8R1C - chains A and H of the 9 polymer chains in the assembly; structure by electron microscopy, 2.20 A resolution.

== Chain A ==
Molecule: Spike glycoprotein, Fibritin
Source organism: Severe acute respiratory syndrome coronavirus 2
Reference sequence: chimeric construct of P0DTC2, P10104: residues 1-1205 from P0DTC2 (SPIKE_SARS2) positions 1-1205 (same numbers); residues 1208-1234 from P10104 positions 458-484 (UniProt number = residue number - 750)
Sequence (1285 residues; numbered 1 to 1285; the number before each row is that of its first residue):
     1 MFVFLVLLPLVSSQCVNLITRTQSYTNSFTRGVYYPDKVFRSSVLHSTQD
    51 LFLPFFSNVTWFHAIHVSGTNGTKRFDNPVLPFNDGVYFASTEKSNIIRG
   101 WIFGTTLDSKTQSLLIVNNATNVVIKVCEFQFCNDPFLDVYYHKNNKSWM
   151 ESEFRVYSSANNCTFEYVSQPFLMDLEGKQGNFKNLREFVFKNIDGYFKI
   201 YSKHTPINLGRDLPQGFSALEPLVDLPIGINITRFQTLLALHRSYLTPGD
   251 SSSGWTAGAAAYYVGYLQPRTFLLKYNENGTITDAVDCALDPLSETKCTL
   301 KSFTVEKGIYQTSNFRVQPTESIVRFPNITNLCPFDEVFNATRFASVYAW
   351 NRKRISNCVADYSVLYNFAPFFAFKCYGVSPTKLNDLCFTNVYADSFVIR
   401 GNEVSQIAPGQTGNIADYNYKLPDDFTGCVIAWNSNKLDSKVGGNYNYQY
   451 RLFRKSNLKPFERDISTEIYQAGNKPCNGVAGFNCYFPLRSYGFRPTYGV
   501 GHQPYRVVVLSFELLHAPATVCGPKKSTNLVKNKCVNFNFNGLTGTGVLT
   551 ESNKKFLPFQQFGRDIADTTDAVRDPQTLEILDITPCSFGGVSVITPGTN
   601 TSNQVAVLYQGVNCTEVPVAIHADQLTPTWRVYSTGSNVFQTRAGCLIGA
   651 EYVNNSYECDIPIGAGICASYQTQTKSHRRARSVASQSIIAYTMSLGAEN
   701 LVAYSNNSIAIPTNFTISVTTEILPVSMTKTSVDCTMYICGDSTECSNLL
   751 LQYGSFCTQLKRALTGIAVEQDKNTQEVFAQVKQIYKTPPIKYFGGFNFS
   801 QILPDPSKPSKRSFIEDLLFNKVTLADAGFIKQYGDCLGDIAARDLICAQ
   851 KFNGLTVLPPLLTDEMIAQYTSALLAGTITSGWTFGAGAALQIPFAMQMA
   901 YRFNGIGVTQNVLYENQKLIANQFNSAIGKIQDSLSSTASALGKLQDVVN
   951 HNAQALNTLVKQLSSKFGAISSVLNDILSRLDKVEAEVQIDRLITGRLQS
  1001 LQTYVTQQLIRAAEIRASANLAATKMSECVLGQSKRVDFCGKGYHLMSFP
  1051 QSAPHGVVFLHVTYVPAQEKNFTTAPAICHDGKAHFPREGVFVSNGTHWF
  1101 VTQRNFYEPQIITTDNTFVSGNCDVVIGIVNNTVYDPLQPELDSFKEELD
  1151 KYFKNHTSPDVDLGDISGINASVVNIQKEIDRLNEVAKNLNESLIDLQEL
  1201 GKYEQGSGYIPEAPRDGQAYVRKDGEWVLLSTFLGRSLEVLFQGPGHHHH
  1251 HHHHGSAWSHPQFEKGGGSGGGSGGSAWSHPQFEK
Not modelled in the structure: 1-21, 65-77, 142-148, 173-182, 209-212, 240-260, 674-685, 1145-1285
Disulfide bonds: C128-C163, C288-C298, C333-C358, C376-C429, C388-C522, C477-C485, C535-C587, C614-C646, C659-C668, C735-C757, C740-C746, C837-C848, C1029-C1040, C1079-C1123
Covalently attached groups: N-acetylglucosamine (NAG) linked to N231, N279, N613, N654, N706, N714, N798, N1071, N1095, N1131
Differences from the reference sequence: variant I19 (Thr in P0DTC2), S24 (Ala27 in P0DTC2), D139 (Gly142 in P0DTC2), G210 (Val213 in P0DTC2), D336 (Gly339 in P0DTC2), F368 (Ser371 in P0DTC2), P370 (Ser373 in P0DTC2), F372 (Ser375 in P0DTC2), A373 (Thr376 in P0DTC2), N402 (Asp405 in P0DTC2), S405 (Arg408 in P0DTC2), N414 (Lys417 in P0DTC2), K437 (Asn440 in P0DTC2), Q449 (Leu452 in P0DTC2), N474 (Ser477 in P0DTC2), K475 (Thr478 in P0DTC2), R490 (Gln493 in P0DTC2), R495 (Gln498 in P0DTC2), Y498 (Asn501 in P0DTC2), H502 (Tyr505 in P0DTC2), G611 (Asp614 in P0DTC2), Y652 (His655 in P0DTC2), K676 (Asn679 in P0DTC2), H678 (Pro681 in P0DTC2), L701 (Ser704 in P0DTC2), K761 (Asn764 in P0DTC2), Y793 (Asp796 in P0DTC2), H951 (Gln954 in P0DTC2), K966 (Asn969 in P0DTC2); engineered mutation A481 (Glu484 in P0DTC2), L1229 (Phe479 in P10104); linker (1206-1207); expression tag (1235-1285)
Residues lining bound ligands: N-acetylglucosamine (NAG; 2-acetamido-2-deoxy-beta-D-glucopyranose): S456, K459, E462

== Chain H ==
Molecule: SD1-2 fab heavy chain
Source organism: Homo sapiens
Notes: antibody fragment or engineered binder
Sequence (124 residues; numbered 1 to 124; the number before each row is that of its first residue):
     1 QVQLVQSGPGLVKPSQTLSLTCSVSGDSISSGTYYWSWIRLPAGQGLEWI
    51 GRVHSSGSTSYNPSLKSRVTISVDTSKNNFSLKLSSVTAADTAVYYCVRL
   101 DNCSAGYCHAFDIWGQGTMVTVSS
Disulfide bonds: C22-C97, C103-C108

== How chain A and chain H interact ==
Pairs across the interface (17):
  N529(A) with C103(H); G106(H)
  L530(A) with C103(H); S104(H), hydrogen bond (backbone-backbone)
  V531(A) with S104(H)
  K532(A) with N102(H), hydrogen bond (side chain-backbone); S104(H), hydrogen bond (backbone-side chain); H109(H), hydrogen bond
  N533(A) with Y35(H), hydrogen bond; H54(H)
  K534(A) with S31(H); G32(H), hydrogen bond (side chain-backbone)
  E551(A) with Y35(H), hydrogen bond; N102(H)
  T578(A) with C108(H)
  E580(A) with C103(H); H109(H), salt bridge
Interface residues without a listed pair, chain H (13 interface residues in all): T33, R52, A105

== Overview ==
9 residues of chain A face 13 of chain H across their interface, with 7 hydrogen bonds and 1 salt bridge.
Polar contacts include E580(A)-H109(H), K532(A)-N102(H) and K532(A)-S104(H). Bound to chain A:
N-acetylglucosamine.
Here chain A is Spike glycoprotein, Fibritin (Severe acute respiratory syndrome coronavirus 2) and chain H is
SD1-2 fab heavy chain (Homo sapiens). Entry 8R1C (SD1-2 Fab in complex with SARS-CoV-2 BA.2.12.1 Spike
Glycoprotein) was determined by electron microscopy.
